PDB entry 8H0V | electron microscopy, 3.80 A resolution | chains N and g of the 24 polymer chains in the assembly

== Chain N ==
Molecule: 261-nt DNA strand
Sequence (261 nucleotides; row label = number of the first residue in the row; numbers below 1 keep their minus sign (DT-163 is residue -163)):
  -163 TTCTTAAATA CCAAATTAGC TCTCATTCCG GACGTGTTTG TCCTCTGCCT TTAAAGCAAT
  -103 AGGAGCTTAC GGTCCACTTG TGTTTGGTGT GTTTGGGAAT CCGGTGCCGA GGCCGCTCAA
   -43 TTGGTCGTAG ACAGCTCTAG CACCGCTTAA ACGCACGTAC GCGCTGTCCC CCGCGTTTTA
    17 ACCGCCAAGG GGATTACTCC CTAGTCTCCA GGCACGTGTC AGATATATAC ATCCAGGCCT
    77 TGTGTCGCGA AATTCATAGA T
Unresolved in the structure: -163 to -116, -104 to -96, 95-97

== Chain g ==
Molecule: Histone H2A type 1-B/E
From: Homo sapiens
Reference sequence: P04908 (H2A1B_HUMAN); residues 0-129 here correspond to UniProt positions 1-130 (UniProt number = residue number + 1)
Chain sequence (133 residues; each row starts with the number of its first residue; numbers below 1 keep their minus sign (Gly-3 is residue -3)):
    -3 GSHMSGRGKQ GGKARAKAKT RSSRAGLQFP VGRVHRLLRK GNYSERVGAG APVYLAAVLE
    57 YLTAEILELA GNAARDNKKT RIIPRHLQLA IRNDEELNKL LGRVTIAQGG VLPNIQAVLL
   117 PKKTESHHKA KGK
Unresolved in the structure: -3 to 13, 119-129
Differences from the reference sequence: expression tag (-3 to -1)
Curated features (UniProtKB/Swiss-Prot):
  - modified residue: Ser1 (N-acetylserine), Arg3 (Citrulline), Lys5 (N6-(2-hydroxyisobutyryl)lysine), Lys9 (N6-(2-hydroxyisobutyryl)lysine), Lys13 (N6-(beta-hydroxybutyryl)lysine), Lys36 (N6-(2-hydroxyisobutyryl)lysine), Lys74 (N6-(2-hydroxyisobutyryl)lysine), Lys75 (N6-(2-hydroxyisobutyryl)lysine), Lys95 (N6-(2-hydroxyisobutyryl)lysine), Gln104 (N5-methylglutamine), Lys118 (N6-(2-hydroxyisobutyryl)lysine), Lys119 (N6-crotonyllysine), Thr120 (Phosphothreonine), Lys125 (N6-crotonyllysine)
  - cross-link (Glycyl lysine isopeptide (Lys-Gly)): Lys13 (interchain with G-Cter in ubiquitin), Lys15 (interchain with G-Cter in ubiquitin), Lys119 (interchain with G-Cter in ubiquitin)

== How chain N and chain g interact ==
Residue-residue contacts (14):
  DT38(N) - Arg42(g)  hydrogen bond to the sugar
  DT38(N) - Val43(g)  sugar contact
  DT38(N) - Gly44(g)  phosphate contact
  DT38(N) - Ala45(g)  hydrogen bond to the phosphate
  DA39(N) - Arg35(g)  salt bridge to the phosphate
  DA39(N) - Arg42(g)  phosphate contact
  DA39(N) - Val43(g)  hydrogen bond to the phosphate
  DG48(N) - Arg29(g)  sugar contact
  DC49(N) - Arg29(g)  salt bridge to the phosphate
  DA57(N) - Thr76(g)  hydrogen bond to the phosphate
  DA57(N) - Arg77(g)  sugar contact
  DG58(N) - Lys75(g)  salt bridge to the phosphate
  DG58(N) - Thr76(g)  hydrogen bond to the phosphate
  DG58(N) - Arg77(g)  hydrogen bond to the phosphate
Other interface residues (no listed pair), chain g (12 interface residues in all): His31, Glu41, Lys74

== In short ==
6 residues of chain N face 12 of chain g across their interface, with 6 hydrogen bonds and 3 salt bridges.
Polar pairs include DT38(N)-Arg42(g), DT38(N)-Ala45(g) and DA39(N)-Val43(g).
Here chain N is a 261-nt DNA strand and chain g is Histone H2A type 1-B/E (Homo sapiens). Entry 8H0V (RNA
polymerase II transcribing a chromatosome (type I)) was determined by electron microscopy together with 8H0W
from the same study.
